PDB entry 9C7Y | electron microscopy, 3.24 A resolution | chains B and E of the 5 polymer chains in the assembly

[Chain B (and E)]
Protein: Phosphoprotein
Organism: Human respiratory syncytial virus A2
Notes: chain E of this document is another copy of the same molecule, construct and numbering; everything in this record applies to it too
UniProt: P03421 (PHOSP_HRSVA); residue numbers follow UniProt; this construct covers 1-241
Sequence (256 residues; each row starts with the number of its first residue):
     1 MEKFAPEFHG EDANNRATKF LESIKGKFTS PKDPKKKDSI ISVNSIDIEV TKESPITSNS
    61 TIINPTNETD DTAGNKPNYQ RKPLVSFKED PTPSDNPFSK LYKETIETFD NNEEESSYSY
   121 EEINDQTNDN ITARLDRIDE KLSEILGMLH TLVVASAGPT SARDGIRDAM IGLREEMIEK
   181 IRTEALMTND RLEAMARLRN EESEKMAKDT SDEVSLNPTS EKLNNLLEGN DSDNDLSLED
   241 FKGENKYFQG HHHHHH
Unresolved in the structure: 1-127, 242-256 (chain E: 1-130, 200-256)
Construct notes: expression tag (242-256)
Curated features (UniProtKB/Swiss-Prot):
  - region: M1 to S30 (Binding to monomeric RNA-free nucleoprotein), S39 to T57 (Important for viral particle assembly), R81 to F87 (Binding to host phosphatase PP1), D90 to D110 (Binding to protein M2-1), L216 to S232 (Binding to RNA-directed RNA polymerase L), S232 to F241 (Binding to the N-RNA complex)
  - site: T108 (Interaction with protein M2-1)
  - modified residue: T108 (Phosphothreonine), S116 (Phosphoserine), S117 (Phosphoserine), S119 (Phosphoserine), S232 (Phosphoserine), S237 (Phosphoserine)
  - mutagenesis: F87 (F87A: Almost complete loss of viral transcription. Complete loss of interaction with host phosphatase PP1), F98 (F98A: Complete loss of interaction with protein M2-1. Almost complete loss of viral transcription and loss of localization of protein M2-1 in inclusion bodies), L101 (L101A: Complete loss of interaction with protein M2-1. Almost complete loss of viral transcription and loss of localization of protein M2-1 in inclusion bodies), Y102 (Y102A: Complete loss of interaction with protein M2-1. Almost complete loss of viral transcription and loss of localization of protein M2-1 in inclusion bodies), T105 (T105A/D: Complete loss of interaction with protein M2-1. Almost complete loss of viral transcription and loss of localization of protein M2-1 in inclusion bodies), I106 (I106A: Complete loss of interaction with protein M2-1. Almost complete loss of viral transcription and loss of localization of protein M2-1 in inclusion bodies), T108 (T108D: Loss of interaction with protein M2-1 and loss of localization of protein M2-1 in inclusion bodies), F109 (F109A: Complete loss of interaction with protein M2-1. Almost complete loss of viral transcription and loss of localization of protein M2-1 in inclusion bodies), S116 to S119 (60% loss of transcription inhibition by M2-2), G172 (G172S: Almost complete loss of interaction with the nucleoprotein), E176 (E176G: Complete loss of interaction with the nucleoprotein), D233 (D233A: Complete loss of interaction with the N-RNA complex; when associated with A-239), 4 further mutagenesis entries in UniProt

[Interface between chain B and chain E]
Contacting residue pairs (21; chain B residue first):
  R134(B) with D136(E), salt bridge
  L135(B) with L135(E), hydrophobic
  I138(B) with L135(E), hydrophobic; I138(E), hydrophobic; L142(E), hydrophobic
  K141(B) with D139(E), salt bridge; L142(E); S143(E); L146(E)
  L142(B) with L142(E), hydrophobic
  E144(B) with L146(E)
  I145(B) with I145(E), hydrophobic; L146(E), hydrophobic; L149(E), hydrophobic
  M148(B) with L149(E), hydrophobic
  L152(B) with V153(E), hydrophobic
  M170(B) with S156(E)
  I171(B) with L152(E), hydrophobic; S156(E)
  E176(B) with A157(E)
  K180(B) with A157(E), hydrogen bond (side chain-backbone)
Also at the interface, not in a pair above, chain B (15 interface residues in all): R137, L149
Also at the interface, not in a pair above, chain E (14 interface residues in all): H150

[Summary]
15 residues of chain B face 14 of chain E across their interface, with 1 hydrogen bond and 2 salt bridges.
Polar pairs include R134(B)-D136(E), K141(B)-D139(E) and K180(B)-A157(E). UniProt lists 19 mutagenesis sites
on chain B.
Both chains are Phosphoprotein (Human respiratory syncytial virus A2). Entry 9C7Y (Structure Of Respiratory
Syncytial Virus Polymerase in complex with JNJ-2729) was determined by electron microscopy.
